4IP9 - chains A and B; structure by X-ray diffraction, 2.50 A resolution.

== Chain A (and B) ==
Name: Serum amyloid A-1 protein
Organism: Homo sapiens
Notes: chain B of this document is another copy of the same molecule, construct and numbering; everything in this record applies to it too
UniProtKB: P0DJI8 (SAA1_HUMAN); residues 1-104 here correspond to UniProt positions 19-122 (UniProt number = residue number + 18)
Amino-acid sequence (111 residues; row label = number of the first residue in the row; numbers below 1 keep their minus sign (Met-6 is residue -6)):
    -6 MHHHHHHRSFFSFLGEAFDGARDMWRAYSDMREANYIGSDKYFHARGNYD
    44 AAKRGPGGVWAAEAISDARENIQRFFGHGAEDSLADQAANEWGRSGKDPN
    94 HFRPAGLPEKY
Disordered / not traced: -6 to 0
Sequence notes: expression tag (-6 to 0)
Swiss-Prot annotation at these positions:
  - region: Arg1 to Ala27 (Important for amyloid formation)
  - modified residue: Asn83 (N4,N4-dimethylasparagine)
Ligand contacts:
  - O-acetaldehydyl-hexaethylene glycol (P4C), molecule 1: Arg1, Phe4, Ser5, Leu7, Gly8, Trp18, Tyr21, Arg25
  - O-acetaldehydyl-hexaethylene glycol (P4C), molecule 2: Arg1, Phe4, Trp53, Ala57, Ile58, Ala61, Arg62, Ile65, Gln66
  - O-acetaldehydyl-hexaethylene glycol (P4C), molecule 3: Phe11, Ala14, Arg15, Trp18
  - O-acetaldehydyl-hexaethylene glycol (P4C), molecule 4: Ala14, Trp18, Tyr21, Ile58
What the authors report for this chain:
  - self-association interface (contacts with another copy of this molecule); pairs are residue here / residue on that copy: Arg1-Asp33 (salt bridge), Phe3-Phe3, Phe4-Ile65 (hydrophobic contact), Phe6, Leu7, Gly8, Asp12, Trp18, Ser22, Arg25, Trp53, Ala61, Ala61, Ile65, Ile65, Phe68, Phe68, Phe69, Phe69
  - contacts within the chain: Phe3-Phe4
  - mutagenesis - W53A/I65A/F68A/F69A: decreased stability
  - mutagenesis - R1A/R62A/H71A: abolished binding to HDL
  - binding site for O-acetaldehydyl-hexaethylene glycol: Arg1, Arg15, Arg62

== How chain A and chain B interact ==
Contacting residue pairs (15):
  Phe3(A) - Phe69(B)  hydrophobic
  Phe6(A) - Ile65(B)  hydrophobic
  Phe6(A) - Phe68(B)  hydrophobic
  Phe6(A) - Phe69(B)  hydrophobic
  Pro49(A) - Phe68(B)  hydrophobic
  Trp53(A) - Ala61(B)  hydrogen bond (side chain-backbone)
  Trp53(A) - Asn64(B)
  Trp53(A) - Ile65(B)
  Ala61(A) - Trp53(B)  hydrogen bond (backbone-side chain)
  Asn64(A) - Trp53(B)
  Ile65(A) - Phe6(B)  hydrophobic
  Ile65(A) - Trp53(B)
  Phe68(A) - Phe6(B)  hydrophobic
  Phe68(A) - Pro49(B)  hydrophobic
  Phe69(A) - Phe6(B)  hydrophobic
Other interface residues (no listed pair), chain A (11 interface residues in all): Glu56, Ala57
Other interface residues (no listed pair), chain B (12 interface residues in all): Phe3, Leu7, Glu56, Ala57

== Overview ==
The interface between chain A and chain B involves 11 residues on one side and 12 on the other; the contacts
include 2 hydrogen bonds. Its one hydrogen-bonded contact is Trp53(A)-Ala61(B). From the paper: a binding site
for O-acetaldehydyl-hexaethylene glycol at Arg1(A), Arg15(A) and Arg62(A); W53A/I65A/F68A/F69A of chain A
reduce stability.
Chain A and chain B are both Serum amyloid A-1 protein (Homo sapiens); the structure, Structure of native
human serum amyloid A1, was determined by X-ray diffraction (same publication as 4IP8).
